PDB entry 8T9C | electron microscopy, 2.70 A resolution | chains A and C of the 4 polymer chains in the assembly

Chain A:
Protein: Major capsid protein
From: Zophobas morio
Sequence (593 residues; row label = number of the first residue in the row):
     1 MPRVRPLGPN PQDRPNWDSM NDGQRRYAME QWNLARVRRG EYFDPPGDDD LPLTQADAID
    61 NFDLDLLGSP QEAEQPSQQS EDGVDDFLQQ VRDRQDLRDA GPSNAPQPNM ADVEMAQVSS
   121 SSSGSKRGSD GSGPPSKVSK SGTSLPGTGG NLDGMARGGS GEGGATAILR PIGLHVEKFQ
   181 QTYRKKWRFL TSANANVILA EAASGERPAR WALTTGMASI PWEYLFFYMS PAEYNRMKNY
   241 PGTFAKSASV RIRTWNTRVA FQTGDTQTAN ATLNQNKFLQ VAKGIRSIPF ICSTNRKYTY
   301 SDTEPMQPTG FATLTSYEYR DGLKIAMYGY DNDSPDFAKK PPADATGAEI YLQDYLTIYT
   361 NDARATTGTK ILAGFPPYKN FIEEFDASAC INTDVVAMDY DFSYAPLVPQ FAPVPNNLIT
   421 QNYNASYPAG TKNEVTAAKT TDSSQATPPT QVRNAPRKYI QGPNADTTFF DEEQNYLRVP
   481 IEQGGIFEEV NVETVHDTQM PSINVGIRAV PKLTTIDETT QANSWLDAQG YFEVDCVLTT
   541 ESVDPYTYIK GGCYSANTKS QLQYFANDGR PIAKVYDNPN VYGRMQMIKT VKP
Not modelled in the structure: 1-164

Chain C:
Molecule: 8-nt DNA strand
From: Zophobas morio
Sequence (8 nucleotides; numbered 1 to 8; the number before each row is that of its first residue):
     1 CAGGCCAA

Interface between chain A and chain C:
Pairs across the interface - 25 pairs, chain A then chain C:
  Lys283(A) with DA2(C), sugar contact
  Gly284(A) with DG3(C), phosphate contact
  Ser287(A) with DG3(C), hydrogen bond to the phosphate; DC6(C), phosphate contact
  Ile288(A) with DC6(C), phosphate contact
  Pro289(A) with DC5(C), phosphate contact; DC6(C), phosphate contact
  Glu383(A) with DC1(C), base contact
  Ala397(A) with DA2(C), base contact
  Met398(A) with DA2(C), base contact
  Asp399(A) with DA2(C), base contact
  Tyr400(A) with DG3(C), hydrogen bond to the base
  Asp401(A) with DG3(C), hydrogen bond to the base
  Ser403(A) with DG3(C), hydrogen bond to the base
  Glu482(A) with DG3(C), base contact
  His496(A) with DG4(C), base contact
  Asp497(A) with DG4(C), base contact
  Thr498(A) with DG4(C), base contact
  Gln499(A) with DG3(C), sugar contact; DG4(C), hydrogen bond to the base
  Pro501(A) with DA2(C), sugar contact; DG3(C), phosphate contact
  Tyr582(A) with DC5(C), phosphate contact
  Gly583(A) with DG4(C), sugar contact
  Arg584(A) with DG4(C), sugar contact

In short:
The interface between chain A and chain C involves 21 residues on one side and 6 on the other, with 5 hydrogen
bonds. Polar pairs include Tyr400(A)-DG3(C), Asp401(A)-DG3(C) and Ser403(A)-DG3(C).
Chain A is Major capsid protein and chain C is an 8-nt DNA strand, both from Zophobas morio; the structure,
Zophobas morio black wasting virus strain UT-morio virion structure, was determined by electron microscopy
together with 8T9X, 8TJE, 8T9E and 8TA7 from the same study.
